PDB entry 3PUU | X-ray diffraction, 2.15 A resolution | chain A

# Chain A
Molecule: Aminopeptidase N
Source organism: Escherichia coli
Notes: EC 3.4.11.2
UniProt: P04825 (AMPN_ECOLI); numbering as in UniProt (aligned over 1-870)
Chain sequence (891 residues; row label = number of the first residue in the row; numbers below 1 keep their minus sign (Met-20 is residue -20)):
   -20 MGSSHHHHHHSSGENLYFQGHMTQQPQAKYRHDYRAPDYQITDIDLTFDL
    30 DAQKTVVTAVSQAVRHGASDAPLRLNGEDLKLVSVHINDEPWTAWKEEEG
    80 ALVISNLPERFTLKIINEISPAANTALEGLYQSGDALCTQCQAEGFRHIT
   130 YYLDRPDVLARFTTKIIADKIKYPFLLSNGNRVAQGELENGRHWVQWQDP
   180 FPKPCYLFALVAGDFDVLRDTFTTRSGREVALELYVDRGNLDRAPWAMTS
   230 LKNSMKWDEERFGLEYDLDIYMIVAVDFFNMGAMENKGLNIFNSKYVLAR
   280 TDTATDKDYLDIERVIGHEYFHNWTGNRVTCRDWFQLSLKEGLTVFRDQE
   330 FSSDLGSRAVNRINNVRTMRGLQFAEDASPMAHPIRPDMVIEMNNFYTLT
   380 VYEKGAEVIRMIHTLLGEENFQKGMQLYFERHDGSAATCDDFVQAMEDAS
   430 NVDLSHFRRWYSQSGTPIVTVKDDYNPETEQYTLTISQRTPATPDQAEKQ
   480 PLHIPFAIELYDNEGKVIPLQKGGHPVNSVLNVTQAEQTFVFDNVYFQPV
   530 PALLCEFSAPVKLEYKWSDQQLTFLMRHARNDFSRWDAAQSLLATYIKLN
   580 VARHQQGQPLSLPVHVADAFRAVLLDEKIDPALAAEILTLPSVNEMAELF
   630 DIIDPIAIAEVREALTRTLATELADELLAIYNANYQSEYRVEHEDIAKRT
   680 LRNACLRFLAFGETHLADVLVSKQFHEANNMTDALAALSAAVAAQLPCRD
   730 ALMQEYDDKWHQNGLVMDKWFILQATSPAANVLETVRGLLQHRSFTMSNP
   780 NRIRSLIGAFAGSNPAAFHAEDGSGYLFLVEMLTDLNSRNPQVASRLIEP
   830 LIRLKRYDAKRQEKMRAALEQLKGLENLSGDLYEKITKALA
Disordered / not traced: -20 to 4
Differences from the reference sequence: expression tag (-20 to 0); engineered mutation Gln121 (Glu in P04825)
Ion coordination: Zn2+: His297, His301, Glu320
UniProt features mapped onto this chain:
  - active site: Glu298 (Proton acceptor)
  - binding site (substrate): Gly261 to Asn265
  - binding site (Zn(2+)): His297, His301, Glu320
  - site: Tyr381 (Transition state stabilizer)

# In short
His297, His301 and Glu320 coordinate Zn2+. Curated annotation (UniProt) lists active-site residue Glu298, 5
substrate-binding residues and 3 Zn2+-binding residues.
Chain A is Aminopeptidase N (Escherichia coli); the structure, Crystal Structure of Glu121Gln mutant of E.
coli Aminopeptidase N, was determined by X-ray diffraction together with 3QJX and 3KED from the same study.
